PDB entry 5DNI | X-ray diffraction, 2.30 A resolution | chain A

# Chain A
Protein: Putative L(+)-tartrate dehydratase subunit beta
Source organism: Methanocaldococcus jannaschii DSM 2661
Notes: EC 4.2.1.32
UniProt: Q58034 (TTDB_METJA); residues 1-179 here = UniProt positions 1-179
Chain sequence (179 residues; row label = number of the first residue in the row):
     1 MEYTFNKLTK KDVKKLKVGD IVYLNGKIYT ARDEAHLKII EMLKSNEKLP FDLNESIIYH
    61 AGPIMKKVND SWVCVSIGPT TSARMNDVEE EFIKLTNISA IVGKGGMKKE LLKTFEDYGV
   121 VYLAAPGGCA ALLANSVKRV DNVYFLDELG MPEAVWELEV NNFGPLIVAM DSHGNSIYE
UniProt features mapped onto this chain:
  - active site: H36
  - binding site (substrate): K104

# Summary
From UniProt: active-site residue H36 and substrate-binding residue K104.
Chain A is Putative L(+)-tartrate dehydratase subunit beta (Methanocaldococcus jannaschii DSM 2661); the
structure, Crystal structure of Methanocaldococcus jannaschii Fumarate hydratase beta subunit, was determined
by X-ray diffraction.
